Entry 3UD8 (X-ray diffraction, 2.37 A resolution); this record covers chain A.

# Chain A
Name: Heparin-binding growth factor 1
Source organism: Homo sapiens
UniProt: P05230 (FGF1_HUMAN); residues 1-140 here correspond to UniProt positions 16-155 (UniProt number = residue number + 15)
Chain sequence (141 residues; numbered 0 to 140; the number before each row is that of its first residue; numbering starts at 0):
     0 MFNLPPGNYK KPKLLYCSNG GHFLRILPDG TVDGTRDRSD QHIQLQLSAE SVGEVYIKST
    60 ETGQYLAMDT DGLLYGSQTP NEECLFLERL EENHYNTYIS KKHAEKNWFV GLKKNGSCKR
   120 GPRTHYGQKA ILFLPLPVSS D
Not modelled in the structure: 0-8, 138-140
Sequence notes: expression tag (0)
UniProt features mapped onto this chain:
  - region: K112 to K128 (Heparin-binding)
  - motif: K9 to K12 (Nuclear localization signal)
  - binding site (heparin): N18
Reported in the primary citation:
  - binding site for 1-O-methyl-2-O-sulfo-iduronic acid: N18, K113, Q127, K128
  - binding site for 2-deoxy-3-O-sulfo-2-(sulfoamino)-glucose: N18, K113, K118

# In short
Curated annotation (UniProt) lists heparin-binding residue N18. From the paper: a binding site for
1-O-methyl-2-O-sulfo-iduronic acid at N18, K113 and Q127 among others; a binding site for
2-deoxy-3-O-sulfo-2-(sulfoamino)-glucose at N18, K113 and K118.
Chain A is Heparin-binding growth factor 1 (Homo sapiens); the structure, Crystal Structure Analysis of
FGF1-Disaccharide(NI22) complex, was determined by X-ray diffraction together with 3UD7, 3UD9 and 3UDA from
the same study.
